7OHA - chains D and J of the 13 polymer chains in the assembly; structure by electron microscopy, 2.90 A resolution.

Chain D:
Name: Histone H2B 1.1
Source organism: Xenopus laevis
UniProt: P02281 (H2B11_XENLA); residues 1-122 here correspond to UniProt positions 5-126 (UniProt number = residue number + 4)
Amino-acid sequence (122 residues; numbered 1 to 122; the number before each row is that of its first residue):
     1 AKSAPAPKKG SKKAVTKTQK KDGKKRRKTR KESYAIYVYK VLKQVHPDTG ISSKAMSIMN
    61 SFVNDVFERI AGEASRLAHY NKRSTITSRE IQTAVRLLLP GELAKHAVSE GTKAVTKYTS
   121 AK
Unresolved in the structure: 1-25
Construct notes: conflict Thr29 (Ser33 in P02281)
Curated features (UniProtKB/Swiss-Prot):
  - modified residue: Lys2 (N6-acetyllysine), Lys9 (N6-acetyllysine), Ser11 (Phosphoserine), Lys12 (N6-acetyllysine), Lys17 (N6-acetyllysine)
  - glycosylation: Ser109 (O-linked (GlcNAc) serine)
  - cross-link: Lys117 (Glycyl lysine isopeptide (Lys-Gly) (interchain with G-Cter in ubiquitin))

Chain J:
Molecule: 145-nt DNA strand
Source organism: synthetic construct
Sequence (145 nucleotides; row label = number of the first residue in the row; numbers below 1 keep their minus sign (DA-72 is residue -72)):
   -72 ATCGATGTAT ATATCTGACA CGTGCCTGGA GACTAGGGAG TAATCCCCTT GGCGGTTAAA
   -12 ACGCGGGGGA CAGCGCGTAC GTGCGTTTAA GCGGTGCTAG AGCTGTCTAC GACCAATTGA
    48 GCGGCCTCGG CACCGGGATT CTGAT
Unresolved in the structure: -72 to -50

Chain D / chain J interface:
Pairs across the interface (17):
  Arg26(D) with DT-29(J), base contact; DC-28(J), sugar contact
  Arg27(D) with DG50(J), hydrogen bond to the sugar
  Lys28(D) with DG50(J), sugar contact; DG51(J), salt bridge to the phosphate
  Thr29(D) with DG50(J), phosphate contact
  Arg30(D) with DG48(J), sugar contact; DC49(J), hydrogen bond to the sugar; DG50(J), phosphate contact
  Lys31(D) with DC49(J), phosphate contact; DG50(J), salt bridge to the phosphate
  Glu32(D) with DC49(J), phosphate contact
  Ser33(D) with DC49(J), hydrogen bond to the phosphate
  Ile36(D) with DG48(J), phosphate contact; DC49(J), phosphate contact
  Tyr37(D) with DG48(J), hydrogen bond to the phosphate
  Lys40(D) with DG48(J), salt bridge to the phosphate
Interface residues without a listed pair, chain D (12 interface residues in all): Thr85
Interface residues without a listed pair, chain J (8 interface residues in all): DC-27, DG38

Overview:
12 residues of chain D and 8 residues of chain J are in contact, with 4 hydrogen bonds and 3 salt bridges.
Polar contacts include Arg27(D)-DG50(J), Arg30(D)-DC49(J) and Ser33(D)-DC49(J).
Chain D is Histone H2B 1.1 (Xenopus laevis) and chain J is a 145-nt DNA strand (synthetic construct); the
structure, nucleosome with TBP and TFIIA bound at SHL +2, was determined by electron microscopy (same
publication as 7OH9, 7OHB and 7OHC).
